Entry 6TUL (X-ray diffraction, 2.25 A resolution); this record covers chains HHH and LLL.

Chain HHH:
Molecule: Fab C0021177 heavy chain (IgG1)
Source organism: Homo sapiens
Notes: antibody fragment or engineered binder
Amino-acid sequence (233 residues; numbered -3 to 222 plus 7 insertion-coded residues; the number before each row is that of its first residue; a row labelled like 82A-82C holds insertion residues (82A, then the next letters in order); numbers below 1 keep their minus sign (Gly-3 is residue -3)):
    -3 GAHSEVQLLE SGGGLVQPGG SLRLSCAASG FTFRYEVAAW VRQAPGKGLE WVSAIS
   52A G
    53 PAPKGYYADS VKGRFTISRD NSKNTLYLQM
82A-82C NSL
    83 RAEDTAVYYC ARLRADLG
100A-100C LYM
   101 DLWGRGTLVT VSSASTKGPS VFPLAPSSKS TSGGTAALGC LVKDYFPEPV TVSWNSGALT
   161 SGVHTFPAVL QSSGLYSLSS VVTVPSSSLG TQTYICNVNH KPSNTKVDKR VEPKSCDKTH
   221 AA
Not modelled in the structure: -3 to 2, 215-222
Cystine bridges: Cys22-Cys92, Cys140-Cys196
Residues lining bound ligands: D-malate (MLT): Ser156, Gly157, Ala158

Chain LLL:
Molecule: Fab C0021177 light chain (IgG1)
Source organism: Homo sapiens
Notes: antibody fragment or engineered binder
Amino-acid sequence (220 residues; each row starts with the number of its first residue; a row labelled like 27A-27B holds insertion residues (27A, then the next letters in order); numbers below 1 keep their minus sign (Gly-2 is residue -2)):
    -2 GVHSQSELTQ PPTASAAPGQ KVTISCSGSS
27A-27B SN
    28 IGNHYVSWYQ QLPGTAPKLL IYDTTVLSSG IPDRFSGSKS GTSATLGITG LQTGDEADYY
    88 CGTWDELT
95A-95B SN
    96 LVFGGGTKLT VLGQPKAAPS VTLFPPSSEE LQANKATLVC LISDFYPGAV TVAWKADSSP
   156 VKAGVETTTP SKQSNNKYAA SSYLSLTPEQ WKSHRSYSCQ VTHEGSTVEK TVAPTECS
Not modelled in the structure: -2 to 3, 212-213
Cystine bridges: Cys23-Cys88, Cys135-Cys194

Interface between chain HHH and chain LLL:
Contacting residue pairs - 76 pairs, chain HHH then chain LLL:
  Gln39(HHH) with Gln38(LLL), hydrogen bond; Tyr87(LLL), hydrogen bond
  Gly44(HHH) with Tyr87(LLL)
  Leu45(HHH) with Pro44(LLL), hydrophobic; Tyr87(LLL); Phe98(LLL)
  Glu46(HHH) with Phe98(LLL)
  Trp47(HHH) with Asn95B(LLL); Leu96(LLL); Phe98(LLL)
  Asp61(HHH) with Thr95(LLL)
  Tyr91(HHH) with Gln38(LLL); Ala43(LLL), hydrophobic; Pro44(LLL)
  Leu99(HHH) with Tyr32(LLL), hydrophobic; Asp50(LLL)
  Gly100(HHH) with Tyr32(LLL); Asp50(LLL), hydrogen bond (backbone-side chain)
  Leu100A(HHH) with Trp91(LLL)
  Tyr100B(HHH) with Ser34(LLL); Tyr36(LLL); Leu46(LLL), hydrophobic; Tyr49(LLL); Asp50(LLL)
  Met100C(HHH) with Tyr36(LLL), hydrogen bond (backbone-side chain); Leu46(LLL); Leu96(LLL), hydrophobic
  Asp101(HHH) with Leu46(LLL)
  Trp103(HHH) with Tyr36(LLL), hydrophobic; Pro44(LLL)
  Gly104(HHH) with Ala43(LLL)
  Arg105(HHH) with Ala43(LLL)
  Phe122(HHH) with Ser122(LLL); Glu124(LLL); Glu125(LLL)
  Pro123(HHH) with Ser122(LLL); Glu124(LLL)
  Leu124(HHH) with Phe119(LLL); Val134(LLL), hydrophobic
  Ala125(HHH) with Phe119(LLL)
  Lys129(HHH) with Glu211(LLL), salt bridge
  Ser130(HHH) with Thr117(LLL); Leu118(LLL), hydrogen bond (side chain-backbone); Lys205(LLL)
  Thr131(HHH) with Phe119(LLL)
  Ala137(HHH) with Phe119(LLL)
  Leu141(HHH) with Thr132(LLL); Val134(LLL), hydrophobic; Tyr178(LLL), hydrophobic
  Lys143(HHH) with Glu125(LLL); Thr132(LLL); Ser180(LLL)
  His164(HHH) with Gln168(LLL); Ala174(LLL)
  Phe166(HHH) with Leu136(LLL), hydrophobic; Ile137(LLL); Ala174(LLL), hydrophobic; Ala175(LLL); Ser176(LLL)
  Pro167(HHH) with Thr163(LLL); Ser166(LLL)
  Val169(HHH) with Thr162(LLL); Thr163(LLL); Tyr178(LLL), hydrophobic
  Leu170(HHH) with Glu161(LLL)
  Gln171(HHH) with Glu161(LLL); Ser180(LLL)
  Ser172(HHH) with Glu161(LLL), hydrogen bond (backbone-side chain)
  Leu178(HHH) with Tyr178(LLL)
  Ser179(HHH) with Val134(LLL); Leu136(LLL); Tyr178(LLL), hydrogen bond
  Val181(HHH) with Phe119(LLL), hydrophobic; Leu136(LLL), hydrophobic
  Lys209(HHH) with Glu124(LLL), salt bridge
  Lys214(HHH) with Glu211(LLL)
Interface residues without a listed pair, chain HHH (47 interface residues in all): Val37, Lys43, Leu95, Val121, Ser127, Leu138, Gly139, Ala168, Ser177
Interface residues without a listed pair, chain LLL (42 interface residues in all): Gly100, Val116, Ser138, Thr164, Val207

Summary:
47 residues of chain HHH and 42 residues of chain LLL are in contact, with 7 hydrogen bonds and 2 salt
bridges. Polar pairs include Lys129(HHH)-Glu211(LLL), Lys209(HHH)-Glu124(LLL) and Gln39(HHH)-Gln38(LLL). Bound
to chain HHH: D-malate.
Chain HHH is Fab C0021177 heavy chain (IgG1) and chain LLL is Fab C0021177 light chain (IgG1), both from Homo
sapiens; the structure, Structure of the arginase-2-inhibitory human antigen-binding fragment Fab C0021177,
was determined by X-ray diffraction, deposited together with 6SRV, 6SRX and 6SS2.
